4ZH4 - chains A and B of the 6 polymer chains in the assembly; structure by X-ray diffraction, 3.99 A resolution.

[Chain A (and B)]
Protein: DNA-directed RNA polymerase subunit alpha
Organism: Escherichia coli
Notes: EC 2.7.7.6; fragment: N-terminal domain; chain B of this document is another copy of the same molecule, construct and numbering; everything in this record applies to it too
UniProt: P0A7Z4 (RPOA_ECOLI); residues 2-329 here = UniProt positions 2-329
Amino-acid sequence (335 residues; numbered -5 to 329; the number before each row is that of its first residue; numbers below 1 keep their minus sign (Met-5 is residue -5)):
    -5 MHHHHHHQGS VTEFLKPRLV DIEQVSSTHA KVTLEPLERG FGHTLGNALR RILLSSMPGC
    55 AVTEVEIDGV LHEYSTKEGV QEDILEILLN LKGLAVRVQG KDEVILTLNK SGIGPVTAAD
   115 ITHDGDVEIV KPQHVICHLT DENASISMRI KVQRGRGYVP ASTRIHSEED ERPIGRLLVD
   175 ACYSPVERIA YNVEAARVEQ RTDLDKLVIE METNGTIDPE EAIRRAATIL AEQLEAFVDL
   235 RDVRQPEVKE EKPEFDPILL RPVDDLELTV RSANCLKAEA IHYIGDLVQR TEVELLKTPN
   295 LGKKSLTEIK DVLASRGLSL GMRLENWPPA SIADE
Unresolved in the structure: -5 to 7, 232-246, 325-329 (chain B: -5 to 5, 161-171, 233-329)
Sequence notes: expression tag (-5 to 1)
Curated features (UniProtKB/Swiss-Prot):
  - region: Glu162 to Glu165 (Required for interaction with Crp at class II promoters)
  - modified residue: Arg265 (ADP-ribosylarginine), Lys297 (N6-acetyllysine), Lys298 (N6-acetyllysine)
  - mutagenesis: Arg45 (R45C: In rpoA112; temperature-sensitive, blocks RNA polymerase assembly), Glu162 to Glu165 (5-fold decrease in CRP-class II promoter-dependent transcription), Glu165 (E165K: 5-fold decrease in CRP-class II promoter-dependent transcription), Arg191 (R191C: In rpoA101; temperature-sensitive)

[Chain A / chain B interface]
Residue-residue contacts (57; chain A residue first):
  Phe8(A) with Arg150(B)
  Leu9(A) with Gln227(B), hydrogen bond (backbone-side chain)
  Lys10(A) with Glu226(B), salt bridge; Gln227(B); Glu229(B), salt bridge
  Pro11(A) with Gln227(B); Ala230(B)
  Arg12(A) with Phe231(B)
  Leu13(A) with Phe231(B), hydrophobic
  Leu28(A) with Phe231(B), hydrophobic
  Glu32(A) with Arg150(B), salt bridge
  Gly34(A) with Arg45(B), hydrogen bond (backbone-side chain)
  Phe35(A) with Ile46(B), hydrophobic; Ser50(B); Ile223(B), hydrophobic; Gln227(B)
  His37(A) with Arg45(B)
  Thr38(A) with Ala42(B); Arg45(B), hydrogen bond; Ile46(B)
  Leu39(A) with Leu224(B), hydrophobic; Gln227(B); Leu228(B), hydrophobic
  Asn41(A) with Asn41(B)
  Ala42(A) with Thr38(B); Ala42(B), hydrophobic
  Arg45(A) with Gly34(B), hydrogen bond (side chain-backbone); His37(B); Thr38(B)
  Ile46(A) with Phe35(B), hydrophobic; Thr38(B)
  Ser49(A) with Phe35(B)
  Ser50(A) with Phe8(B); Phe35(B)
  Arg150(A) with Thr6(B); Glu7(B); Phe8(B); Glu32(B), salt bridge
  Arg218(A) with Phe231(B), hydrogen bond (side chain-backbone)
  Ala221(A) with Leu228(B)
  Thr222(A) with Val232(B)
  Ile223(A) with Phe8(B), hydrophobic; Phe35(B), hydrophobic
  Leu224(A) with Leu224(B), hydrophobic; Leu228(B), hydrophobic
  Ala225(A) with Leu228(B)
  Glu226(A) with Lys10(B), salt bridge
  Gln227(A) with Leu9(B), hydrogen bond (side chain-backbone); Leu31(B); Phe35(B)
  Leu228(A) with Ala221(B), hydrophobic; Leu224(B), hydrophobic
  Glu229(A) with Lys10(B)
  Phe231(A) with Leu39(B), hydrophobic; Leu43(B), hydrophobic; Arg218(B), hydrogen bond (backbone-side chain); Ala221(B), hydrophobic
Other interface residues (no listed pair), chain A (35 interface residues in all): Leu31, Arg148, Gly149, His160
Other interface residues (no listed pair), chain B (33 interface residues in all): Pro11, Gln194, Ile217

[Overview]
35 residues of chain A and 33 residues of chain B are in contact, with 7 hydrogen bonds and 5 salt bridges.
Polar pairs include Lys10(A)-Glu226(B), Lys10(A)-Glu229(B) and Glu32(A)-Arg150(B). UniProt lists 6 mutagenesis
sites on chain A.
Both chains are DNA-directed RNA polymerase subunit alpha (Escherichia coli). Entry 4ZH4 (Crystal structure of
Escherichia coli RNA polymerase in complex with CBRP18) was determined by X-ray diffraction, deposited
together with 4ZH2 and 4ZH3.
